7TKE - chains B and F of the 27 polymer chains in the assembly; structure by electron microscopy, 7.10 A resolution (low resolution: residue-level contacts below are approximate; hydrogen-bond / salt-bridge calls are withheld).

Chain B:
Name: ATP synthase subunit alpha
From: Saccharomyces cerevisiae
UniProtKB: P07251 (ATPA_YEAST); residues 1-510 here correspond to UniProt positions 36-545 (UniProt number = residue number + 35)
Chain sequence (510 residues; row label = number of the first residue in the row):
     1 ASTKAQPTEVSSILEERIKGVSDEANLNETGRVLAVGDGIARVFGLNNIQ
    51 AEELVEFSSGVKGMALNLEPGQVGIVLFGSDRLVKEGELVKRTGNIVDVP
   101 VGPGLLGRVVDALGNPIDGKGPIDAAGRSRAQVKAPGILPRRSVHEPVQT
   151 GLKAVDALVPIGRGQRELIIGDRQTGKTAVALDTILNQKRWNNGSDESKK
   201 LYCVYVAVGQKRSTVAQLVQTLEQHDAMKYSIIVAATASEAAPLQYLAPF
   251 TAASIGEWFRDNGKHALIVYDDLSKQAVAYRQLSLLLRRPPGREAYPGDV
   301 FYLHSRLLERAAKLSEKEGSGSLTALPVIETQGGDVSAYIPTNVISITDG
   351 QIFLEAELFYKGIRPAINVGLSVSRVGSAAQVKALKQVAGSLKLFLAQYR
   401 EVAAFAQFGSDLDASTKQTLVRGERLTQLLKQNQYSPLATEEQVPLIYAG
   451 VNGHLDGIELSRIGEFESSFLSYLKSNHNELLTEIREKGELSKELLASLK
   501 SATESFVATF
Unresolved in the structure: 1-2, 408-409, 510
Swiss-Prot annotation at these positions:
  - binding site (ATP): Gly171 to Thr178
  - site: Ser372 (Required for activity)
  - modified residue (Phosphoserine): Ser22, Ser143

Chain F:
Name: ATP synthase subunit beta
From: Saccharomyces cerevisiae
Notes: EC 7.1.2.2
UniProtKB: P00830 (ATPB_YEAST); residues 1-478 here correspond to UniProt positions 34-511 (UniProt number = residue number + 33)
Chain sequence (478 residues; each row starts with the number of its first residue):
     1 ASAAQSTPITGKVTAVIGAIVDVHFEQSELPAILNALEIKTPQGKLVLEV
    51 AQHLGENTVRTIAMDGTEGLVRGEKVLDTGGPISVPVGRETLGRIINVIG
   101 EPIDERGPIKSKLRKPIHADPPSFAEQSTSAEILETGIKVVDLLAPYARG
   151 GKIGLFGGAGVGKTVFIQELINNIAKAHGGFSVFTGVGERTREGNDLYRE
   201 MKETGVINLEGESKVALVFGQMNEPPGARARVALTGLTIAEYFRDEEGQD
   251 VLLFIDNIFRFTQAGSEVSALLGRIPSAVGYQPTLATDMGLLQERITTTK
   301 KGSVTSVQAVYVPADDLTDPAPATTFAHLDATTVLSRGISELGIYPAVDP
   351 LDSKSRLLDAAVVGQEHYDVASKVQETLQTYKSLQDIIAILGMDELSEQD
   401 KLTVERARKIQRFLSQPFAVAEVFTGIPGKLVRLKDTVASFKAVLEGKYD
   451 NIPEHAFYMVGGIEDVVAKAEKLAAEAN
Unresolved in the structure: 1-7, 476-478
Swiss-Prot annotation at these positions:
  - binding site (ATP): Gly157 to Thr164
  - modified residue: Thr79 (Phosphothreonine), Thr204 (Phosphothreonine), Ser340 (Phosphoserine)

Interface between chain B and chain F:
Pairs across the interface (13; chain B residue first):
  Asn47(B) - Arg72(F)
  Ile49(B) - Leu70(F)
  Ile49(B) - Val71(F)
  Gln50(B) - Gly69(F)
  Gln50(B) - Leu70(F)
  Ala51(B) - Glu68(F)
  Ala51(B) - Gly69(F)
  Ala51(B) - Leu70(F)
  Leu66(B) - Val16(F)
  Leu68(B) - Ala15(F)
  Leu68(B) - Val16(F)
  Leu68(B) - Ile17(F)
  Pro70(B) - Thr14(F)
Interface residues without a listed pair, chain B (10 interface residues in all): Glu52, Asn67, Glu69
Interface residues without a listed pair, chain F (10 interface residues in all): Gly18

Overview:
Chain B and chain F each contribute 10 residues to their interface. UniProt lists 8 ATP-binding residues on
chain B; 8 ATP-binding residues on chain F.
Chain B is ATP synthase subunit alpha and chain F is ATP synthase subunit beta, both from Saccharomyces
cerevisiae; the structure, Yeast ATP synthase State 2binding(a) with 10 mM ATP backbone model, was determined
by electron microscopy together with 7TJS, 7TJT, 7TJU, 7TJV, 7TJW, 7TJX and 30 further entries from the same
study.
